PDB entry 8PHS | electron microscopy, 2.82 A resolution | chains BL and CD of the 75 polymer chains in the assembly

# Chain BL (and CD)
Name: Major capsid protein
Source organism: Borreliella burgdorferi B31
Notes: chain CD of this document is another copy of the same molecule, construct and numbering; everything in this record applies to it too
Sequence (319 residues; each row starts with the number of its first residue):
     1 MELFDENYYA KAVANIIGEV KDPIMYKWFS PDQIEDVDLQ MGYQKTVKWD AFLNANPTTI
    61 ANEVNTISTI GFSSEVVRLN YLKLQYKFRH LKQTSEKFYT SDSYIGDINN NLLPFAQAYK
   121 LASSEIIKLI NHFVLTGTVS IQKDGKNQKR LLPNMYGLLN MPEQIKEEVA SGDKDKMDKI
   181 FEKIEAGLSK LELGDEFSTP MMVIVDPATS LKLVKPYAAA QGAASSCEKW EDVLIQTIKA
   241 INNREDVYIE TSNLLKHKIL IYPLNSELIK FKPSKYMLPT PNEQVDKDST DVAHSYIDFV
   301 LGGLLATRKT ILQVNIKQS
Disordered / not traced: 1-2, 219-222 (chain CD: 1-18, 219-222)

# Interface between chain BL and chain CD
Pairs across the interface - 67 pairs, chain BL then chain CD:
  Met41(BL) - Ile60(CD)
  Lys83(BL) - Thr59(CD)
  Lys83(BL) - Ile60(CD)  hydrogen bond (backbone-backbone)
  Leu84(BL) - Pro57(CD)  hydrophobic
  Leu84(BL) - Thr58(CD)
  Leu84(BL) - Thr59(CD)
  Gln85(BL) - Pro57(CD)
  Gln85(BL) - Thr58(CD)  hydrogen bond (backbone-backbone)
  Gln85(BL) - Ile60(CD)
  Gln85(BL) - Ile67(CD)
  Tyr86(BL) - Leu53(CD)
  Tyr86(BL) - Ala55(CD)  hydrogen bond (side chain-backbone)
  Tyr86(BL) - Asn56(CD)
  Tyr86(BL) - Pro57(CD)
  Tyr86(BL) - Ser68(CD)
  Tyr86(BL) - Ile70(CD)  hydrophobic
  Lys87(BL) - Ser68(CD)  hydrogen bond (backbone-backbone)
  Lys87(BL) - Thr69(CD)
  Lys87(BL) - Ile70(CD)  hydrogen bond (backbone-backbone)
  Phe88(BL) - Ile70(CD)
  Phe88(BL) - Phe72(CD)  hydrophobic
  Arg89(BL) - Phe72(CD)
  Asp107(BL) - Trp49(CD)
  Ile108(BL) - Val47(CD)  hydrophobic
  Ile108(BL) - Ser74(CD)  hydrogen bond (backbone-side chain)
  Asn111(BL) - Trp49(CD)
  Asn111(BL) - Phe72(CD)
  Asn111(BL) - Ser73(CD)
  Asn111(BL) - Ser74(CD)  hydrogen bond
  Leu112(BL) - Trp49(CD)
  Leu113(BL) - Trp49(CD)  hydrophobic
  Leu113(BL) - Phe72(CD)  hydrophobic
  Ala118(BL) - Phe72(CD)
  Leu121(BL) - Trp49(CD)
  Leu121(BL) - Asp50(CD)
  Leu121(BL) - Ala51(CD)  hydrophobic
  Leu121(BL) - Phe72(CD)  hydrophobic
  Ala122(BL) - Ile70(CD)  hydrophobic
  Glu125(BL) - Ala51(CD)
  Glu125(BL) - Leu53(CD)
  Leu129(BL) - Pro57(CD)  hydrophobic
  Ser140(BL) - Asn56(CD)
  Ile141(BL) - Leu53(CD)
  Ile141(BL) - Asn54(CD)
  Ile141(BL) - Ala55(CD)  hydrophobic
  Ile141(BL) - Asn56(CD)
  Asn147(BL) - Asn56(CD)  hydrogen bond (backbone-side chain)
  Lys149(BL) - Pro57(CD)
  Lys149(BL) - Thr59(CD)  hydrogen bond
  Leu211(BL) - Glu185(CD)
  Leu211(BL) - Leu188(CD)  hydrophobic
  Leu211(BL) - Ser189(CD)
  Leu211(BL) - Thr237(CD)
  Leu211(BL) - Ile241(CD)  hydrophobic
  Lys212(BL) - Glu185(CD)  hydrogen bond (backbone-side chain)
  Val214(BL) - Ala240(CD)  hydrophobic
  Lys215(BL) - Glu185(CD)  salt bridge
  Lys215(BL) - Tyr217(CD)
  Pro216(BL) - Tyr217(CD)  hydrophobic
  Ala223(BL) - Ala223(CD)
  Ala224(BL) - Ala223(CD)
  Ala224(BL) - Ser225(CD)  hydrogen bond (backbone-side chain)
  Ser226(BL) - Ser226(CD)  hydrogen bond (side chain-backbone)
  Ser226(BL) - Glu228(CD)
  Lys229(BL) - Gln236(CD)
  Tyr296(BL) - Ile67(CD)  hydrophobic
  Phe299(BL) - Pro57(CD)  hydrophobic
Also at the interface, not in a pair above, chain BL (38 interface residues in all): Lys21, Leu82, Tyr104, Ile126, Val139
Also at the interface, not in a pair above, chain CD (36 interface residues in all): Phe52, Val76, Phe181, Asp195, Ala224

# In short
Chain BL and chain CD form an interface of 38 and 36 residues respectively; the contacts include 12 hydrogen
bonds and 1 salt bridge. Among the polar pairs are Lys215(BL)-Glu185(CD), Tyr86(BL)-Ala55(CD) and
Ile108(BL)-Ser74(CD).
Chain BL and chain CD are both Major capsid protein (Borreliella burgdorferi B31); the structure, Bottom cap
of the Borrelia bacteriophage BB1 procapsid, fivefold-symmetrized outer shell, was determined by electron
microscopy, deposited together with 8PHP, 8PHQ and 8PHR.
